Entry 6URG (electron microscopy, 3.00 A resolution); this record covers chains A and F of the 4 polymer chains in the assembly.

# Chain A
Protein: Cleavage and polyadenylation specificity factor subunit 1
Organism: Homo sapiens
UniProtKB: Q10570 (CPSF1_HUMAN); residues 1-1443 here = UniProt positions 1-1443
Sequence (1443 residues; row label = number of the first residue in the row):
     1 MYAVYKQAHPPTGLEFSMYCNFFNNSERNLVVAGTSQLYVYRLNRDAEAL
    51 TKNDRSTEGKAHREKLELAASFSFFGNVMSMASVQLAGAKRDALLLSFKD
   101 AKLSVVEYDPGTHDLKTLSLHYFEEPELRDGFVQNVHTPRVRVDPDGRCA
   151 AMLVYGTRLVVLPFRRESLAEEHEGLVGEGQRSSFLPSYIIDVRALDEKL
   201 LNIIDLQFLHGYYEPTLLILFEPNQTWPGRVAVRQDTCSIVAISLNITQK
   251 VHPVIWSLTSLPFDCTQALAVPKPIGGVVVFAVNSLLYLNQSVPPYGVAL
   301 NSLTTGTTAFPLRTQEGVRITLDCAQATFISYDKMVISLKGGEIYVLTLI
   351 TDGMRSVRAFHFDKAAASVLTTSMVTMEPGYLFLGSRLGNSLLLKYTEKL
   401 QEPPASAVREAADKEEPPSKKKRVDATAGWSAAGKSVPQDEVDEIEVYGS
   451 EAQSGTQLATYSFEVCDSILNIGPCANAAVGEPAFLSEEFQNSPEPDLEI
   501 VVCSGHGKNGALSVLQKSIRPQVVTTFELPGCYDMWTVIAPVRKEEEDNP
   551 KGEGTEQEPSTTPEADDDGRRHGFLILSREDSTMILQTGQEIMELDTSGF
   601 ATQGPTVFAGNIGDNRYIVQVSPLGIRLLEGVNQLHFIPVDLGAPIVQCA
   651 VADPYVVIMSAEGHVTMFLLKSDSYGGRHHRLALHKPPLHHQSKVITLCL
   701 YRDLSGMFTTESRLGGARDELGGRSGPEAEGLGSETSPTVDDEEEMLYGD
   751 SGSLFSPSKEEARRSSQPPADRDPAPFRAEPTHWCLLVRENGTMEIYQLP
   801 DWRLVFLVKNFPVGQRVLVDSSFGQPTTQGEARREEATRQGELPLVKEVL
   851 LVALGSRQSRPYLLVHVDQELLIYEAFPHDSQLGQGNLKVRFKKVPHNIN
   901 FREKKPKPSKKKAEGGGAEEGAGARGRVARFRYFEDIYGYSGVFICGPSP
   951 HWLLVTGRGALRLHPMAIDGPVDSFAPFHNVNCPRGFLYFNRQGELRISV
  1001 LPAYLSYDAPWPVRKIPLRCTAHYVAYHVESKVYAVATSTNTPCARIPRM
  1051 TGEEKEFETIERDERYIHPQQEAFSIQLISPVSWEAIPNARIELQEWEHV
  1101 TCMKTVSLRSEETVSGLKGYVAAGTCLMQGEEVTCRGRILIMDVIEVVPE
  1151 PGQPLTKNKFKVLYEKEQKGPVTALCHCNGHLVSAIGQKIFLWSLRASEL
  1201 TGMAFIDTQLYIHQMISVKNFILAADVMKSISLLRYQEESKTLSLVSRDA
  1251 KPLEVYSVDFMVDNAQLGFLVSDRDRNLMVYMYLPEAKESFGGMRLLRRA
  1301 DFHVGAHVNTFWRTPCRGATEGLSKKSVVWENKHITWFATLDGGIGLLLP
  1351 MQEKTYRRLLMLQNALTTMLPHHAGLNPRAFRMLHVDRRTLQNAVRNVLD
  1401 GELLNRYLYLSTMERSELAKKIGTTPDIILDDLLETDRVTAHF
Not modelled in the structure: 50-62, 166-182, 401-457, 542-569, 674-678, 712-779, 823-842, 904-925, 1318-1328
Swiss-Prot annotation at these positions:
  - motif: Lys893 to Pro908 (Nuclear localization signal)
  - modified residue (Phosphoserine): Ser756, Ser766
  - natural variant: Tyr5 to Phe1443 (deletion: In MYP27), Gln620 to Phe1443 (deletion: In MYP27), Asp1275 (D1275Y: In MYP27; uncertain significance)

# Chain F
Protein: Cleavage and polyadenylation specificity factor subunit 2
Organism: Homo sapiens
UniProtKB: Q9P2I0 (CPSF2_HUMAN); residue numbers follow UniProt; this construct covers 1-782
Sequence (782 residues; numbered 1 to 782; the number before each row is that of its first residue):
     1 MTSIIKLTTLSGVQEESALCYLLQVDEFRFLLDCGWDEHFSMDIIDSLRK
    51 HVHQIDAVLLSHPDPLHLGALPYAVGKLGLNCAIYATIPVYKMGQMFMYD
   101 LYQSRHNTEDFTLFTLDDVDAAFDKIQQLKFSQIVNLKGKGHGLSITPLP
   151 AGHMIGGTIWKIVKDGEEEIVYAVDFNHKREIHLNGCSLEMLSRPSLLIT
   201 DSFNATYVQPRRKQRDEQLLTNVLETLRGDGNVLIAVDTAGRVLELAQLL
   251 DQIWRTKDAGLGVYSLALLNNVSYNVVEFSKSQVEWMSDKLMRCFEDKRN
   301 NPFQFRHLSLCHGLSDLARVPSPKVVLASQPDLECGFSRDLFIQWCQDPK
   351 NSIILTYRTTPGTLARFLIDNPSEKITEIELRKRVKLEGKELEEYLEKEK
   401 LKKEAAKKLEQSKEADIDSSDESDIEEDIDQPSAHKTKHDLMMKGEGSRK
   451 GSFFKQAKKSYPMFPAPEERIKWDEYGEIIKPEDFLVPELQATEEEKSKL
   501 ESGLTNGDEPMDQDLSDVPTKCISTTESIEIKARVTYIDYEGRSDGDSIK
   551 KIINQMKPRQLIIVHGPPEASQDLAECCRAFGGKDIKVYMPKLHETVDAT
   601 SETHIYQVRLKDSLVSSLQFCKAKDAELAWIDGVLDMRVSKVDTGVILEE
   651 GELKDDGEDSEMQVEAPSDSSVIAQQKAMKSLFGDDEKETGEESEIIPTL
   701 EPLPPHEVPGHQSVFMNEPRLSDFKQVLLREGIQAEFVGGVLVCNNQVAV
   751 RRTETGRIGLEGCLCQDFYRIRDLLYEQYAIV
Not modelled in the structure: 1-437, 443-459, 487-782
Swiss-Prot annotation at these positions:
  - modified residue (Phosphoserine): Ser419, Ser420, Ser423, Ser660
  - mutagenesis: His67 (H67A: Inhibits histone 3'-end processing), Asp289 (D289A: Does not inhibit histone 3'-end processing), Arg543 (R543A: Inhibits histone 3'-end processing)
What the authors report for this chain:
  - mutagenesis - F464A/W473A/Y476A, W473A/Y476A: abolished binding to mPSF

# How chain A and chain F interact
Residue-residue contacts (53; chain A residue first):
  Lys102(A) with Phe464(F)
  Leu103(A) with Phe464(F)
  Thr117(A) with Met442(F)
  Leu118(A) with Met442(F)
  Ser119(A) with Met442(F)
  Leu120(A) with His439(F); Asp440(F); Leu441(F), hydrogen bond (backbone-backbone); Met442(F), hydrophobic; Pro462(F); Phe464(F), hydrophobic
  His121(A) with His439(F); Asp440(F), salt bridge; Phe464(F)
  Tyr122(A) with His439(F), hydrogen bond (backbone-backbone); Pro465(F); Pro467(F)
  Phe123(A) with His439(F)
  Glu125(A) with His439(F), salt bridge
  Glu127(A) with Lys438(F), salt bridge
  Pro187(A) with Asp440(F)
  Ser188(A) with Asp440(F), hydrogen bond
  Ile190(A) with His439(F)
  Thr1367(A) with Met463(F)
  Thr1368(A) with Tyr461(F)
  Met1369(A) with Tyr461(F)
  Pro1371(A) with Tyr461(F)
  His1372(A) with Met463(F)
  Gly1375(A) with Met463(F); Phe464(F), hydrogen bond (backbone-backbone)
  Leu1376(A) with Met463(F); Phe464(F), hydrophobic
  Asn1377(A) with Met463(F); Phe464(F), hydrogen bond (side chain-backbone); Pro465(F); Ala466(F)
  Pro1378(A) with Met463(F)
  Ala1380(A) with Pro465(F); Ala466(F), hydrophobic
  Met1383(A) with Ala466(F), hydrophobic; Pro467(F); Glu468(F)
  Arg1389(A) with Glu469(F), salt bridge; Ile471(F); Glu478(F), salt bridge
  Leu1391(A) with Ile471(F), hydrophobic; Trp473(F)
  Gln1392(A) with Trp473(F)
  Asn1393(A) with Glu469(F); Arg470(F); Ile471(F), hydrogen bond (side chain-backbone); Trp473(F)
  Arg1396(A) with Glu468(F), salt bridge
Also at the interface, not in a pair above, chain A (35 interface residues in all): Leu128, Leu1370, Ala1374, Arg1379, Thr1390
Also at the interface, not in a pair above, chain F (19 interface residues in all): Gly477
The authors on this interface:
  - pairs named by the authors: Arg1389(A)-Glu478(F) (salt bridge)
  - interface residues, chain F: Tyr461(F), Met463(F), Phe464(F), Pro467(F), Ile471(F), Trp473(F)

# Summary
Chain A and chain F form an interface of 35 and 19 residues respectively; the contacts include 6 hydrogen
bonds and 6 salt bridges. Polar pairs include His121(A)-Asp440(F), Glu125(A)-His439(F) and
Glu127(A)-Lys438(F). The paper describes a salt bridge between Arg1389(A) and Glu478(F). The paper reports
that F464A/W473A/Y476A and W473A/Y476A of chain F abolish binding to mPSF; interface residues Tyr461(F),
Met463(F) and Phe464(F) among others.
Chain A is Cleavage and polyadenylation specificity factor subunit 1 and chain F is Cleavage and
polyadenylation specificity factor subunit 2, both from Homo sapiens; the structure, Cryo-EM structure of
human CPSF160-WDR33-CPSF30-CPSF100 PIM complex, was determined by electron microscopy together with 6URO from
the same study.
